PDB entry 7U8F | X-ray diffraction, 3.15 A resolution | chains A and C of the 3 polymer chains in the assembly

== Chain A ==
Name: Protein cereblon
Organism: Homo sapiens
Reference sequence: Q96SW2 (CRBN_HUMAN); residue numbers follow UniProt; this construct covers 40-442
Chain sequence (405 residues; row label = number of the first residue in the row):
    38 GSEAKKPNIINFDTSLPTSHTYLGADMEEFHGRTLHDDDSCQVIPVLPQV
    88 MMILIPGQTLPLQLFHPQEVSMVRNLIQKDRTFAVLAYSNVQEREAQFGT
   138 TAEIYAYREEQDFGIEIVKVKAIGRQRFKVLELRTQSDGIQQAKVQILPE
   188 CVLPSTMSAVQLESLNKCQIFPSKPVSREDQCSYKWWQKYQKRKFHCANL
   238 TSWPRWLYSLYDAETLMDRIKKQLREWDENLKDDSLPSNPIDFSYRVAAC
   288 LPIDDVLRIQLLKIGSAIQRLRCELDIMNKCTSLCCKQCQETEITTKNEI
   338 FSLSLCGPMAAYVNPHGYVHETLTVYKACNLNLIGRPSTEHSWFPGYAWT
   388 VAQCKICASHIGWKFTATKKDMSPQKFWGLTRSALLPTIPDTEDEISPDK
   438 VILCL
Disordered / not traced: 38-68
Differences from the reference sequence: expression tag (38-39)
UniProt features mapped onto this chain:
  - binding site (Zn(2+)): Cys323, Cys326, Cys391, Cys394
  - binding site ((S)-thalidomide): His378, Trp380, Trp386
  - natural variant: Cys391 (C391R: In MRT2)
  - mutagenesis: Tyr384 (Y384A: Abolishes thalidomide-binding without affecting DCX protein ligase complex activity; when associated with A-386), Trp386 (W386A: Abolishes thalidomide-binding without affecting DCX protein ligase complex activity; when associated with A-384 ...), Arg419 to Leu442 (Fails to rescue increased BK channel activity and decreased probability of neurotransmission in a mouse hippocampal neuron model)
Bound ions: Zn2+: Cys323, Cys326, Cys391, Cys394
Ligand contacts: IKZF2 (LWK; (3S)-3-[5-(1-benzylpiperidin-4-yl)-1-oxo-1,3-dihydro-2H-isoindol-2-yl]piperidine-2,6-dione): Val350, Asn351, Pro352, His353, Glu377, His378, Ser379, Trp380, Trp386, Trp400, Phe402

== Chain C ==
Name: IKZF2
Organism: Homo sapiens
Reference sequence: Q53SU9 (Q53SU9_HUMAN); residues 137-163 here correspond to UniProt positions 90-116 (UniProt number = residue number - 47)
Chain sequence (28 residues; each row starts with the number of its first residue):
   136 SERPFHCNQCGASFTQKGNLLRHIKLHS
Differences from the reference sequence: expression tag (136)
Bound ions: Zn2+: Cys142, Cys145, His158, His162
Ligand contacts: IKZF2 (LWK; (3S)-3-[5-(1-benzylpiperidin-4-yl)-1-oxo-1,3-dihydro-2H-isoindol-2-yl]piperidine-2,6-dione): His141, Cys142, Asn143, Gln144, Cys145, Gly146

== How chain A and chain C interact ==
Residue-residue contacts (19; chain A residue first):
  Asn351(A) with Asn143(C), hydrogen bond (side chain-backbone); Gln144(C), hydrogen bond (side chain-backbone)
  His353(A) with Asn143(C), hydrogen bond
  Tyr355(A) with Asn143(C); Gln144(C)
  His357(A) with Gln144(C), hydrogen bond (side chain-backbone)
  Ile371(A) with Ala147(C), hydrophobic; Ser148(C)
  Gly372(A) with Arg138(C)
  Arg373(A) with Ser136(C), hydrogen bond (side chain-backbone); Glu137(C); Arg138(C)
  Trp386(A) with Gly146(C)
  Val388(A) with Cys145(C); Gly146(C); Ala147(C)
  His397(A) with Cys145(C); His162(C)
  Trp400(A) with Cys145(C), hydrogen bond (side chain-backbone)
Interface residues without a listed pair, chain A (13 interface residues in all): Cys394, Ser396
Interface residues without a listed pair, chain C (12 interface residues in all): Phe149, Leu161

== Overview ==
Chain A and chain C form an interface of 13 and 12 residues respectively; the contacts include 6 hydrogen
bonds. Among the polar pairs are Asn351(A)-Asn143(C), Asn351(A)-Gln144(C) and His353(A)-Asn143(C). IKZF2 is
bound between chain A and chain C.
Chain A is Protein cereblon and chain C is IKZF2, both from Homo sapiens; the structure, Ternary complex
structure of Cereblon-DDB1 bound to IKZF2(ZF2) and the molecular glue DKY709, was determined by X-ray
diffraction, deposited together with 8DEY.
